9L41 - chains A and D of the 9 polymer chains in the assembly; structure by electron microscopy, 2.99 A resolution.

# Chain A
Protein: Structural polyprotein
Source organism: Western equine encephalitis virus
UniProtKB: Q9J1K1 (Q9J1K1_WEEV); residues 1-439 here correspond to UniProt positions 798-1236 (UniProt number = residue number + 797)
Amino-acid sequence (439 residues; row label = number of the first residue in the row):
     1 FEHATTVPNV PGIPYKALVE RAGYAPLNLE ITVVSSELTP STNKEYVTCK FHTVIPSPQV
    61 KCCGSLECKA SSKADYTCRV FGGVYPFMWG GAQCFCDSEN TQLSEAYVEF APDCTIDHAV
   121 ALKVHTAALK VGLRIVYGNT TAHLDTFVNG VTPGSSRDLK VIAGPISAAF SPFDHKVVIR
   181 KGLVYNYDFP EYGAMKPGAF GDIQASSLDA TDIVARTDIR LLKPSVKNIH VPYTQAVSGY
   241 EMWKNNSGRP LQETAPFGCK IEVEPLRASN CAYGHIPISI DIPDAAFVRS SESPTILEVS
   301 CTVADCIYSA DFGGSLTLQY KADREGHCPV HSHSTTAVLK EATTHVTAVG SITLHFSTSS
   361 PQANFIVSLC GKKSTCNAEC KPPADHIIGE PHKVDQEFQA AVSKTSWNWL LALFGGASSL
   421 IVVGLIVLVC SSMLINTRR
Cystine bridges: Cys49-Cys114, Cys62-Cys94, Cys63-Cys96, Cys259-Cys271, Cys301-Cys376, Cys306-Cys380, Cys328-Cys370

# Chain D
Protein: Structural polyprotein
Source organism: Western equine encephalitis virus
UniProtKB: C7EPG2 (C7EPG2_WEEV); residues 5-422 here correspond to UniProt positions 320-737 (UniProt number = residue number + 315)
Amino-acid sequence (418 residues; each row starts with the number of its first residue):
     5 SITDDFTLTS PYLGFCPYCR HSTPCFSPIK IENVWDESDD GSIRIQVSAQ FGYNQAGTAD
    65 VTKFRYMSFD HDHDIKEDSM EKIAISTSGP CRRLGHKGYF LLAQCPPGDS VTVSITSGAS
   125 ENSCTVEKKI RRKFVGREEY LFPPVHGKLV KCHVYDHLKE TSAGYITMHR PGPHAYKSYL
   185 EEASGEVYIK PPSGKNVTYE CKCGDYSTGI VSTRTKMNGC TKAKQCIAYK SDQTKWVFNS
   245 PDLIRHTDHS VQGKLHIPFR LTPTVCPVPL AHTPTVTKWF KGITLHLTAM RPTLLTTRKL
   305 GLRADATAEW ITGSTSRNFS VGREGLEYVW GNHEPVRVWA QESAPGDPHG WPHEIIIHYY
   365 HRHPVYTVIV LCGVALAILV GTASSAACIA KARRDCLTPY ALAPNATVPT ALAVLCCI
Cystine bridges: Cys20-Cys128, Cys23-Cys29, Cys95-Cys109, Cys156-Cys270, Cys205-Cys230, Cys207-Cys224

# Interface between chain A and chain D
Contacting residue pairs (8):
  Arg220(A) with Thr277(D), hydrogen bond (side chain-backbone)
  Leu222(A) with His150(D)
  Lys223(A) with His150(D)
  Ser225(A) with Val149(D); His150(D)
  Val226(A) with Val149(D)
  Thr234(A) with His276(D), hydrogen bond
  Met242(A) with Ser318(D)
Other interface residues (no listed pair), chain A (11 interface residues in all): Asp218, His230, Pro232, Gln235
Other interface residues (no listed pair), chain D (7 interface residues in all): Gly151, Thr279

# Overview
11 residues of chain A face 7 of chain D across their interface, with 2 hydrogen bonds. Polar pairs include
Arg220(A)-Thr277(D) and Thr234(A)-His276(D).
Chain A is Structural polyprotein and chain D is Structural polyprotein, both from Western equine encephalitis
virus; the structure, Structure of WEEV strain 71V1658 virus-like particles (VLPs) in complex with human
PCDH10 extracellular cadherin repeats ..., was determined by electron microscopy, deposited together with
9L3V.
